PDB entry 8RRH | electron microscopy, 16.30 A resolution (very low resolution: no residue pairs are listed; an interface is given only as per-side residue counts) | chains B and J of the 11 polymer chains in the assembly

# Chain B
Molecule: Prohibitin-2
Source organism: Homo sapiens
UniProtKB: Q99623 (PHB2_HUMAN); residues 273-571 here correspond to UniProt positions 1-299 (UniProt number = residue number - 272)
Amino-acid sequence (299 residues; row label = number of the first residue in the row):
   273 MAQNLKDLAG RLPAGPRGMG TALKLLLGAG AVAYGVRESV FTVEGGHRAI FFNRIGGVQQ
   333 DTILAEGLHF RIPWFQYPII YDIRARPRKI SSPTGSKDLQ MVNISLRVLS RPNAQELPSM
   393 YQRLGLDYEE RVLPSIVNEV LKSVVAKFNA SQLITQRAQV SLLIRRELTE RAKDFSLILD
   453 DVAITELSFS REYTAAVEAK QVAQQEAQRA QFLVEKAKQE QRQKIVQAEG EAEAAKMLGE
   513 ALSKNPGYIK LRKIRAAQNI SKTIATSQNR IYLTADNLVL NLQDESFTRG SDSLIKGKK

# Chain J
Molecule: Prohibitin-2
Source organism: Homo sapiens
UniProtKB: Q99623 (PHB2_HUMAN); residues 2557-2855 here correspond to UniProt positions 1-299 (UniProt number = residue number - 2556)
Amino-acid sequence (299 residues; row label = number of the first residue in the row):
  2557 MAQNLKDLAG RLPAGPRGMG TALKLLLGAG AVAYGVRESV FTVEGGHRAI FFNRIGGVQQ
  2617 DTILAEGLHF RIPWFQYPII YDIRARPRKI SSPTGSKDLQ MVNISLRVLS RPNAQELPSM
  2677 YQRLGLDYEE RVLPSIVNEV LKSVVAKFNA SQLITQRAQV SLLIRRELTE RAKDFSLILD
  2737 DVAITELSFS REYTAAVEAK QVAQQEAQRA QFLVEKAKQE QRQKIVQAEG EAEAAKMLGE
  2797 ALSKNPGYIK LRKIRAAQNI SKTIATSQNR IYLTADNLVL NLQDESFTRG SDSLIKGKK

# Interface between chain B and chain J
At this resolution (16 A) residue pairs are not listed: 5 residues of chain B and 6 of chain J lie at the interface.

# In short
5 residues of chain B face 6 of chain J across their interface.
Chain B and chain J are both Prohibitin-2 (Homo sapiens); the structure, The human prohibitin complex, was
determined by electron microscopy.
